PDB entry 8KD6 | electron microscopy, 3.07 A resolution | chains T and Y of the 16 polymer chains in the assembly

[Chain T]
Molecule: Histone H4
Source organism: Xenopus laevis
Reference sequence: P62799 (H4_XENLA); residues 1-102 here correspond to UniProt positions 2-103 (UniProt number = residue number + 1)
Sequence (102 residues; numbered 1 to 102; the number before each row is that of its first residue):
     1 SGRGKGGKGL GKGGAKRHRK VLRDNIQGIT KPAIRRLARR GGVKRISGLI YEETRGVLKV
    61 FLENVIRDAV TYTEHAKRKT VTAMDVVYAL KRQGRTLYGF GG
Unresolved in the structure: 1-21, 101-102
Curated features (UniProtKB/Swiss-Prot):
  - DNA-binding region: Lys16 to Lys20
  - modified residue: Ser1 (N-acetylserine), Arg3 (Asymmetric dimethylarginine), Lys5 (N6-(2-hydroxyisobutyryl)lysine), Lys8 (N6-(2-hydroxyisobutyryl)lysine), Lys12 (N6-(2-hydroxyisobutyryl)lysine), Lys16 (N6-(2-hydroxyisobutyryl)lysine), Lys20 (N6,N6,N6-trimethyllysine), Lys31 (N6-(2-hydroxyisobutyryl)lysine), Lys44 (N6-(2-hydroxyisobutyryl)lysine), Ser47 (Phosphoserine), Tyr51 (Phosphotyrosine), Lys59 (N6-(2-hydroxyisobutyryl)lysine), Lys77 (N6-(2-hydroxyisobutyryl)lysine), Lys79 (N6-(2-hydroxyisobutyryl)lysine), Tyr88 (Phosphotyrosine), Lys91 (N6-(2-hydroxyisobutyryl)lysine)
  - cross-link (Glycyl lysine isopeptide (Lys-Gly)): Lys31 (interchain with G-Cter in UFM1), Lys91 (interchain with G-Cter in ubiquitin)

[Chain Y]
Molecule: 187bp DNA
Sequence (187 nucleotides; numbered -93 to 93; the number before each row is that of its first residue; numbers below 1 keep their minus sign (DG-93 is residue -93)):
   -93 GGACCCTATA CGCGGCCGCC CTGGAGAATC CCGGTGCCGA GGCCGCTCAA TTGGTCGTAG
   -33 ACAGCTCTAG CACCGCTTAA ACGCACGTAC GCGCTGTCCC CCGCGTTTTA ACCGCCAAGG
    27 GGATTACTCC CTAGTCTCCA GGCACGTGTC AGATATATAC ATCCTGTTCT AGAGCGGCCG
    87 CCACCGC
Unresolved in the structure: -93 to -76, 89-93

[Chain T / chain Y interface]
Pairs across the interface (13; chain T residue first):
  Arg35(T) with DC8(Y), salt bridge to the phosphate
  Arg45(T) with DC7(Y), sugar contact; DC8(Y), phosphate contact
  Ile46(T) with DC7(Y), sugar contact; DC8(Y), hydrogen bond to the phosphate
  Ser47(T) with DC7(Y), hydrogen bond to the phosphate
  Gly48(T) with DC7(Y), hydrogen bond to the phosphate
  Tyr51(T) with DC8(Y), phosphate contact
  Arg78(T) with DG28(Y), phosphate contact
  Lys79(T) with DG27(Y), phosphate contact; DG28(Y), hydrogen bond to the phosphate
  Thr80(T) with DG27(Y), phosphate contact; DG28(Y), hydrogen bond to the phosphate
Also at the interface, not in a pair above, chain T (11 interface residues in all): Leu49, Lys77
Also at the interface, not in a pair above, chain Y (5 interface residues in all): DA29

[In short]
Chain T and chain Y form an interface of 11 and 5 residues respectively; the contacts include 5 hydrogen bonds
and 1 salt bridge. Polar contacts include Ile46(T)-DC8(Y), Ser47(T)-DC7(Y) and Gly48(T)-DC7(Y). From UniProt:
a DNA-binding region on chain T.
Chain T is Histone H4 (Xenopus laevis) and chain Y is 187bp DNA; the structure, Rpd3S in complex with
nucleosome with H3K36MLA modification and 187bp DNA, class3, was determined by electron microscopy, deposited
together with 8KC7, 8KD2, 8KD3, 8KD4, 8KD5 and 8KD7.
